2QLV - chains A and C of the 3 polymer chains in the assembly; structure by X-ray diffraction, 2.60 A resolution.

[Chain A]
Name: Carbon catabolite derepressing protein kinase
Source organism: Saccharomyces cerevisiae
Notes: EC 2.7.11.1
UniProtKB: P06782 (SNF1_YEAST); residue numbers follow UniProt; this construct covers 460-630
Amino-acid sequence (171 residues; row label = number of the first residue in the row):
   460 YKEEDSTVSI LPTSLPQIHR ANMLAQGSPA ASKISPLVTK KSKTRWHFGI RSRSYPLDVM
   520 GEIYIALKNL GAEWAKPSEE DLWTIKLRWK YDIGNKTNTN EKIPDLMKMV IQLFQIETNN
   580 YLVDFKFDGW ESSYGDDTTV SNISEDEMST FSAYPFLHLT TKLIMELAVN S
Not modelled in the structure: 499-502, 538-540, 550-563, 575-577, 592-605
UniProt features mapped onto this chain:
  - modified residue: Ser-487 (Phosphoserine)
  - cross-link (Glycyl lysine isopeptide (Lys-Gly)): Lys-461 (interchain with G-Cter in ubiquitin), Lys-549 (interchain with G-Cter in SUMO)

[Chain C]
Name: Nuclear protein SNF4
Source organism: Saccharomyces cerevisiae
UniProtKB: P12904 (SNF4_YEAST); residue numbers follow UniProt; this construct covers 7-321
Amino-acid sequence (315 residues; numbered 7 to 321; the number before each row is that of its first residue):
     7 SQEKVSIEQQ LAVESIRKFL NSKTSYDVLP VSYRLIVLDT SLLVKKSLNV LLQNSIVSAP
    67 LWDSKTSRFA GLLTTTDFIN VIQYYFSNPD KFELVDKLQL DGLKDIERAL GVDQLDTASI
   127 HPSRPLFEAC LKMLESRSGR IPLIDQDEET HREIVVSVLT QYRILKFVAL NCRETHFLKI
   187 PIGDLNIITQ DNMKSCQMTT PVIDVIQMLT QGRVSSVPII DENGYLINVY EAYDVLGLIK
   247 GGIYNDLSLS VGEALMRRSD DFEGVYTCTK NDKLSTIMDN IRKARVHRFF VVDDVGRLVG
   307 VLTLSDILKY ILLGS
Not modelled in the structure: 153-157
UniProt features mapped onto this chain:
  - binding site (ADP): Ile-42, Arg-146, Thr-166 to Arg-169, Thr-195, Ser-221, Ser-222, Arg-291 to His-293, Thr-309 to Asp-312
  - binding site (AMP): Thr-195, Lys-200, Ser-221, Ser-222, Thr-309 to Asp-312
  - binding site (ATP): Thr-195, Lys-200, Ser-221, Ser-222, Thr-309 to Asp-312
Reported in the primary citation:
  - conformationally variable residues (side-chain flip): Arg-143

[Chain A / chain C interface]
Residue-residue contacts - 74 pairs, chain A then chain C:
  Glu-462(A) / Thr-282(C)
  Ser-465(A) / Asp-278(C)
  Ser-465(A) / Thr-282(C)
  Thr-466(A) / Thr-273(C)
  Thr-466(A) / Cys-274(C)
  Thr-466(A) / Thr-275(C)
  Thr-466(A) / Asp-278(C)  hydrogen bond (backbone-side chain)
  Val-467(A) / Thr-273(C)
  Val-467(A) / Cys-274(C)  hydrophobic
  Val-467(A) / Asp-278(C)
  Val-467(A) / Thr-282(C)
  Val-467(A) / Asn-286(C)
  Val-467(A) / Phe-295(C)  hydrophobic
  Ser-468(A) / Val-271(C)
  Ser-468(A) / Tyr-272(C)
  Ser-468(A) / Thr-273(C)  hydrogen bond (backbone-backbone)
  Ile-469(A) / Glu-269(C)
  Ile-469(A) / Val-271(C)
  Ile-469(A) / Tyr-272(C)
  Leu-470(A) / Leu-232(C)
  Leu-470(A) / Ile-233(C)
  Leu-470(A) / Asn-234(C)
  Leu-470(A) / Val-271(C)  hydrogen bond (backbone-backbone)
  Thr-472(A) / Ile-233(C)  hydrogen bond (side chain-backbone)
  Ser-473(A) / Asn-234(C)
  Ser-473(A) / Phe-268(C)
  Ser-473(A) / Gly-270(C)
  Ser-473(A) / Val-271(C)  hydrogen bond (side chain-backbone)
  Leu-474(A) / Glu-269(C)
  Pro-475(A) / Ser-265(C)
  Pro-475(A) / Asp-266(C)
  Pro-475(A) / Phe-268(C)
  His-478(A) / Met-204(C)
  His-478(A) / Asn-234(C)
  His-478(A) / Gly-258(C)
  His-478(A) / Leu-261(C)
  Arg-479(A) / Met-262(C)
  Arg-479(A) / Arg-264(C)
  Arg-479(A) / Asp-266(C)  salt bridge
  Met-482(A) / Met-204(C)  hydrophobic
  Met-482(A) / Gly-258(C)
  Met-482(A) / Met-262(C)  hydrophobic
  Ser-487(A) / Glu-259(C)  hydrogen bond
  Ala-489(A) / Leu-255(C)  hydrophobic
  Ala-489(A) / Glu-259(C)
  Ala-490(A) / Met-262(C)
  Ile-493(A) / Leu-255(C)  hydrophobic
  Ile-493(A) / Glu-259(C)
  Ile-493(A) / Met-262(C)  hydrophobic
  Ile-493(A) / Arg-263(C)
  Ser-494(A) / Met-262(C)
  Ser-494(A) / Arg-263(C)  hydrogen bond (backbone-side chain)
  Pro-495(A) / Met-262(C)
  Pro-495(A) / Arg-263(C)
  Pro-495(A) / Arg-264(C)
  Leu-496(A) / Gly-243(C)
  Leu-496(A) / Arg-263(C)  hydrogen bond (backbone-backbone)
  Leu-496(A) / Ser-265(C)
  Thr-503(A) / Gln-59(C)
  Trp-505(A) / Arg-40(C)
  Met-607(A) / Arg-158(C)
  Thr-609(A) / Ile-160(C)
  Phe-610(A) / Asp-151(C)
  Phe-610(A) / Gln-152(C)
  Phe-610(A) / Arg-158(C)
  Phe-610(A) / Ile-160(C)
  Tyr-613(A) / Leu-41(C)
  Tyr-613(A) / Trp-68(C)
  Tyr-613(A) / Ile-160(C)  hydrophobic
  Tyr-613(A) / Val-161(C)  hydrogen bond (side chain-backbone)
  Pro-614(A) / Trp-68(C)
  Pro-614(A) / Ser-73(C)
  His-617(A) / Trp-68(C)
  His-617(A) / Ser-70(C)
Interface residues without a listed pair, chain A (33 interface residues in all): Asp-464, Gln-476, Leu-483, Ala-612
Interface residues without a listed pair, chain C (42 interface residues in all): Val-43, Asp-45, Glu-159, Lys-246, Lys-279
From the paper, about this interface:
  - interface residues, chain A: Tyr-460(A), Ser-465(A), Val-467(A), Leu-470(A)
  - hot spots on chain A (mutagenesis) - L470S: decreased binding to Nuclear protein SNF4 (chain C)
  - interface residues, chain C: Gly-270(C)

[Overview]
33 residues of chain A face 42 of chain C across their interface; the contacts include 9 hydrogen bonds and 1
salt bridge. Polar pairs include Arg-479(A)/Asp-266(C), Thr-466(A)/Asp-278(C) and Thr-472(A)/Ile-233(C). From
the paper: L470S of chain A reduces binding to Nuclear protein SNF4 (chain C); interface residues Tyr-460(A),
Ser-465(A) and Gly-270(C) among others.
Here chain A is Carbon catabolite derepressing protein kinase and chain C is Nuclear protein SNF4, both from
Saccharomyces cerevisiae. Entry 2QLV (Crystal structure of the heterotrimer core of the S. cerevisiae AMPK
homolog SNF1) was determined by X-ray diffraction.
